PDB entry 2WFZ | X-ray diffraction, 1.95 A resolution | chain A

[Chain A]
Protein: Acetylcholinesterase
From: Torpedo californica
Notes: EC 3.1.1.7
UniProt: P04058 (ACES_TORCA); residues 1-537 here correspond to UniProt positions 22-558 (UniProt number = residue number + 21)
Sequence (537 residues; numbered 1 to 537; the number before each row is that of its first residue):
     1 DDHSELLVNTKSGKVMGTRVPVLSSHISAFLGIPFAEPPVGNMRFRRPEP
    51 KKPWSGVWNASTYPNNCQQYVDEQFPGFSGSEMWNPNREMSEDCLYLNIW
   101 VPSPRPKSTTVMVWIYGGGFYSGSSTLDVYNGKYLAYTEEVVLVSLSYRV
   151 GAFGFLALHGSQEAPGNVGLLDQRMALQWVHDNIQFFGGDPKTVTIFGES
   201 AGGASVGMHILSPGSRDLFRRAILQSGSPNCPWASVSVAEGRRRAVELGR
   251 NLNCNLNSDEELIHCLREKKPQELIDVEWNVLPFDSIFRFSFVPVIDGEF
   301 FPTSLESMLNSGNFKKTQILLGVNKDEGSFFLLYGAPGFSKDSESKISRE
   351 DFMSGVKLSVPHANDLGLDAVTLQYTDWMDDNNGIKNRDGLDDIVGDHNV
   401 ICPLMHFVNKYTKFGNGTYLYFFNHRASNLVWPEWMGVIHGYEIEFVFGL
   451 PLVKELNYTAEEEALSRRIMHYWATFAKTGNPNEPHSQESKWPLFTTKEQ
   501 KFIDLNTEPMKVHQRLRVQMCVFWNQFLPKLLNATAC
Unresolved in the structure: 1-3, 536-537
Cystine bridges: Cys67-Cys94, Cys254-Cys265, Cys402-Cys521
Glycans and other covalent adducts: glycan linked to Asn59; (1R)-1,2,2-trimethylpropyl (S)-methylphosphinate (GD8) linked to Ser200; N-acetylglucosamine (NAG) linked to Asn416
Residues lining bound ligands: GD8 ((1R)-1,2,2-trimethylpropyl (S)-methylphosphinate): Trp84, Gly117, Gly118, Gly119, Glu199, Ala201, Phe288, Phe290, Phe330, Phe331, His440, Gly441
Swiss-Prot annotation at these positions:
  - active site: Ser200 (Acyl-ester intermediate), Glu327 (Charge relay system), His440 (Charge relay system)
  - glycosylation (N-linked (GlcNAc...) asparagine): Asn59, Asn416, Asn457, Asn533

[Overview]
Compound GD8 is covalently linked to Ser200. N-acetylglucosamine is covalently linked to Asn416. From UniProt:
3 active-site residues.
Chain A is Acetylcholinesterase (Torpedo californica); the structure, Non-aged conjugate of torpedo
californica acetylcholinesterase with soman, was determined by X-ray diffraction (same publication as 2WG2,
2WG0 and 2WG1).
